Entry 8WLS (solution NMR); this record covers chains A and B.

# Chain A
Protein: Bcl-2-like protein 1
Source organism: Homo sapiens
UniProt: Q07817 (B2CL1_HUMAN); aligned to UniProt positions 1-156 over residues 1-156 (the alignment contains insertions or deletions, so no single offset holds)
Chain sequence (156 residues; row label = number of the first residue in the row):
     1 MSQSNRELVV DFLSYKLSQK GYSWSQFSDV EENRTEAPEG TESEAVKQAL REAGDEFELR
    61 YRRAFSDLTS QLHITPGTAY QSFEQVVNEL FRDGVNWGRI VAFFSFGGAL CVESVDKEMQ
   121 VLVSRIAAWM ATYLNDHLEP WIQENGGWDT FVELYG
Swiss-Prot annotation at these positions:
  - motif: S4 to W24 (BH4)

# Chain B
Protein: Protein X
Source organism: Hepatitis B virus
UniProt: Q9YKJ6 (Q9YKJ6_HBV); residues 305-324 here correspond to UniProt positions 100-119 (UniProt number = residue number - 205)
Chain sequence (25 residues; each row starts with the number of its first residue):
   301 GSHMSAMSTT DLEAYFKDCV FKDWG
Construct notes: cloning artifact (301-304); linker (325)

# How chain A and chain B interact
Residue-residue contacts (21):
  A53(A) - G325(B)
  E56(A) - K322(B)
  F57(A) - C319(B)
  F57(A) - K322(B)
  F57(A) - W324(B)
  Y61(A) - D318(B)
  Y61(A) - C319(B)
  Y61(A) - F321(B)
  Y61(A) - K322(B)
  D67(A) - Y315(B)
  L68(A) - L312(B)
  L68(A) - F316(B)
  Q71(A) - L312(B)
  V86(A) - F316(B)
  E89(A) - M307(B)
  L90(A) - F316(B)
  G98(A) - W324(B)
  R99(A) - W324(B)
  V101(A) - W324(B)
  A102(A) - W324(B)
  Y155(A) - G325(B)
Interface residues without a listed pair, chain A (17 interface residues in all): A64, F65

# Overview
17 residues of chain A and 10 residues of chain B are in contact.
Here chain A is Bcl-2-like protein 1 (Homo sapiens) and chain B is Protein X (Hepatitis B virus). Entry 8WLS
(Bcl-xL in complex with HBx BH3 delta C peptide) was determined by solution NMR.
